PDB entry 1G7Q | X-ray diffraction, 1.60 A resolution | chains A and B of the 3 polymer chains in the assembly

Chain A:
Molecule: H-2 class I histocompatibility antigen, K-B alpha chain
Source organism: Mus musculus
Notes: fragment: extracellular domains, residues 22-295
UniProt: P01901 (HA1B_MOUSE); residues 1-274 here correspond to UniProt positions 22-295 (UniProt number = residue number + 21)
Chain sequence (274 residues; numbered 1 to 274; the number before each row is that of its first residue):
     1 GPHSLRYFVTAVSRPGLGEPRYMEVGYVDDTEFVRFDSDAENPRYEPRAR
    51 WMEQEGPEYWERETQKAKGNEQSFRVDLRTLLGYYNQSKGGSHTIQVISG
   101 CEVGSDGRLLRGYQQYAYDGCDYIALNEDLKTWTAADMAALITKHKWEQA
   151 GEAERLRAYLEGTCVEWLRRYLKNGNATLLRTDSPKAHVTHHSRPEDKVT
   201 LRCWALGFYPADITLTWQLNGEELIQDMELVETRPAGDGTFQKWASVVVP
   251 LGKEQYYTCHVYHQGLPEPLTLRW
Disulfides: Cys101-Cys164, Cys203-Cys259
Covalent attachments: N-acetylglucosamine (NAG) linked to Asn86; glycan linked to Asn176
UniProt features mapped onto this chain:
  - glycosylation (N-linked (GlcNAc...) asparagine): Asn86, Asn176

Chain B:
Molecule: Beta-2 microglobulin
Source organism: Mus musculus
UniProt: P01887 (B2MG_MOUSE); residues 1-99 here correspond to UniProt positions 21-119 (UniProt number = residue number + 20)
Chain sequence (99 residues; numbered 1 to 99; the number before each row is that of its first residue):
     1 IQKTPQIQVYSRHPPENGKPNILNCYVTQFHPPHIEIQMLKNGKKIPKVE
    51 MSDMSFSKDWSFYILAHTEFTPTETDTYACRVKHDSMAEPKTVYWDRDM
Disulfides: Cys25-Cys80

Interface between chain A and chain B:
Pairs across the interface (61; chain A residue first):
  Phe8(A) - Ser55(B)
  Phe8(A) - Phe56(B)
  Val9(A) - Phe56(B)
  Thr10(A) - Met54(B)
  Thr10(A) - Phe56(B)
  Thr10(A) - Phe62(B)
  Val12(A) - Pro33(B)  hydrophobic
  Met23(A) - Met54(B)  hydrophobic
  Val25(A) - Met54(B)
  Tyr27(A) - Asp53(B)
  Tyr27(A) - Met54(B)  hydrogen bond (side chain-backbone)
  Glu32(A) - Ser52(B)
  Glu32(A) - Asp53(B)  hydrogen bond (side chain-backbone)
  Arg35(A) - Met51(B)
  Arg48(A) - Met51(B)  hydrogen bond (side chain-backbone)
  Arg48(A) - Ser52(B)
  Thr94(A) - Pro33(B)
  Gln96(A) - His31(B)  hydrogen bond
  Gln96(A) - Phe56(B)
  Gln96(A) - Trp60(B)  hydrogen bond (side chain-backbone)
  Gln96(A) - Phe62(B)
  Val97(A) - Phe56(B)
  Ile98(A) - Trp60(B)  hydrophobic
  Gln115(A) - Trp60(B)
  Tyr116(A) - Trp60(B)
  Ala117(A) - Trp60(B)  hydrophobic
  Asp119(A) - Ile1(B)
  Asp119(A) - His31(B)
  Gly120(A) - His31(B)
  Gly120(A) - Asp59(B)
  Gly120(A) - Trp60(B)
  Cys121(A) - Ile1(B)  hydrophobic
  Asp122(A) - Trp60(B)  hydrogen bond
  Thr190(A) - Met99(B)  hydrogen bond (side chain-backbone)
  His192(A) - Asp98(B)  hydrogen bond (side chain-backbone)
  His192(A) - Met99(B)  hydrogen bond (side chain-backbone)
  Arg202(A) - Met99(B)  hydrogen bond (side chain-backbone)
  Trp204(A) - Met99(B)  hydrogen bond (side chain-backbone)
  Leu206(A) - Pro14(B)  hydrophobic
  Gly207(A) - Arg12(B)
  Val231(A) - Gln8(B)
  Glu232(A) - Gln29(B)  hydrogen bond
  Glu232(A) - Tyr63(B)  hydrogen bond
  Arg234(A) - Gln8(B)  hydrogen bond
  Arg234(A) - Tyr10(B)
  Arg234(A) - Tyr26(B)
  Pro235(A) - Tyr10(B)  hydrogen bond (backbone-side chain)
  Pro235(A) - Tyr26(B)
  Pro235(A) - Asp53(B)
  Pro235(A) - Leu65(B)  hydrophobic
  Ala236(A) - Arg12(B)
  Ala236(A) - Ile22(B)
  Ala236(A) - Asn24(B)  hydrogen bond (backbone-side chain)
  Gly237(A) - Asn24(B)  hydrogen bond (backbone-side chain)
  Gly237(A) - Leu65(B)
  Gly237(A) - His67(B)
  Asp238(A) - Arg12(B)  salt bridge
  Asp238(A) - Ile22(B)
  Thr240(A) - Arg12(B)  hydrogen bond
  Gln242(A) - Tyr10(B)
  Gln242(A) - Ser11(B)  hydrogen bond (side chain-backbone)

In short:
36 residues of chain A face 26 of chain B across their interface; the contacts include 19 hydrogen bonds and 1
salt bridge. Polar pairs include Asp238(A)-Arg12(B), Tyr27(A)-Met54(B) and Glu32(A)-Asp53(B).
Chain A is H-2 class I histocompatibility antigen, K-B alpha chain and chain B is Beta-2 microglobulin, both
from Mus musculus; the structure, Crystal structure of MHC class I H-2KB heavy chain complexed with beta-2
microglobulin and MUC1 vntr ..., was determined by X-ray diffraction.
